Entry 5U7M (X-ray diffraction, 3.02 A resolution); this record covers chains G and L of the 6 polymer chains in the assembly.

== Chain G ==
Molecule: Envelope glycoprotein gp160
From: Human immunodeficiency virus 1
UniProt: Q2N0S5 (Q2N0S5_9HIV1); the construct lacks a stretch of the UniProt sequence and is renumbered around it, so the offset changes along the chain: 31-137 = UniProt 30-136; 146-185 = UniProt 137-176; 190-309 = UniProt 189-308; 312-321 = UniProt 309-318; 2 more segments
Chain sequence (481 residues; row label = number of the first residue in the row; note: 15 numbers in that range are skipped by the numbering (no residue carries them; nothing is unmodelled there); a row labelled like 185A-185L holds insertion residues (185A, then the next letters in order)):
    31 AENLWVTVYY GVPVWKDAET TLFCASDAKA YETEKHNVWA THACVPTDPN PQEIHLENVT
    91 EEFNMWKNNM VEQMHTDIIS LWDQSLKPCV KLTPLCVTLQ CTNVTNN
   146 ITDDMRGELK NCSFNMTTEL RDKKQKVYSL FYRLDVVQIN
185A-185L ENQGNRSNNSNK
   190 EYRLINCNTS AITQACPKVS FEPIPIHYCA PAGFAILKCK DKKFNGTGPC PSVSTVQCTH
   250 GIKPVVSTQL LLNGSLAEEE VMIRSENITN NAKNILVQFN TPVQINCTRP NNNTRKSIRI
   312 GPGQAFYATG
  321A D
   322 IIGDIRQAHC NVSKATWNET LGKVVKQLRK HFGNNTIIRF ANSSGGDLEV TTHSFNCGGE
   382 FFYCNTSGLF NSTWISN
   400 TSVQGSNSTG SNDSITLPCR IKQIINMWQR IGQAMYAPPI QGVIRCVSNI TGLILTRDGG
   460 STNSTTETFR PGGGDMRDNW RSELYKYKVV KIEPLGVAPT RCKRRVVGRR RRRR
Not modelled in the structure: 62-64, 146-150, 185A-185L, 400-410, 506-513
Construct notes: engineered mutation Asn332 (Thr330 in Q2N0S5), Cys501 (Ala498 in Q2N0S5), Arg509 (Glu506 in Q2N0S5), Arg510 (Lys507 in Q2N0S5), Arg512 (Ala509 in Q2N0S5), Arg513 (Val510 in Q2N0S5)
Cystine bridges: Cys54-Cys74, Cys119-Cys205, Cys126-Cys196, Cys131-Cys157, Cys218-Cys247, Cys228-Cys239, Cys296-Cys331, Cys378-Cys445, Cys385-Cys418
Glycans and other covalent adducts: glycan linked to Asn88, Asn137, Asn262, Asn332; N-acetylglucosamine (NAG) linked to Asn133, Asn156, Asn160, Asn197, Asn234, Asn276, Asn295, Asn301, Asn339, Asn355, Asn363, Asn386, Asn392, Asn448
Small-molecule neighbours: 83G (1-[(2R)-4-(benzenecarbonyl)-2-methylpiperazin-1-yl]-2-(4-methoxy-1H-pyrrolo[2,3-b]pyridin-3-yl)ethane-1,2-dione): Ile108, Ile109, Trp112, Asp113, Leu116, Val255, Glu370, Ser375, Phe376, Phe382, Tyr384, Ile424, Asn425, Met426, Trp427, Gln432, Ala433, Met434, Met475
From the paper describing this entry:
  - binding site for 83G: Trp112, Asp113, Leu116, Val255, Ser375, Phe382, Ile424, Met426, Trp427, Gln432, Met434, Met475
  - conformationally variable residues (loop rearrangement, side-chain flip): Trp112, Ile423 to Tyr435
  - contacts within the chain: Thr257-Trp427

== Chain L ==
Molecule: PGT122 fab light chain
From: Homo sapiens
Notes: antibody fragment or engineered binder
Chain sequence (213 residues; each row starts with the number of its first residue; note: 1 number in that range is skipped by the numbering (no residue carries it; nothing is unmodelled there); a row labelled like 67A-67C holds insertion residues (67A, then the next letters in order)):
     6 APTF
    11 VSVAPGQTAR ITCGEESLGS RSVIWYQQRP GQAPSLIIYN NNDRPSGIPD RFSGSPG
67A-67C STF
    68 GTTATLTITS VEAGDEADYY CHIWDSRR
95A-95C PTN
    96 WVFGEGTTLI VLSQPKAAPS VTLFPPSSEE LQANKATLVC LISDFYPGAV TVAWKADSSP
   156 VKAGVETTTP SKQSNNKYAA SSYLSLTPEQ WKSHKSYSCQ VTHEGSTVEK TVAPTECS
Not modelled in the structure: 6-7, 211-213
Cystine bridges: Cys23-Cys88, Cys135-Cys194

== Chain G / chain L interface ==
Contacting residue pairs - 16 pairs, chain G then chain L:
  Thr135(G) with Leu28(L); Arg94(L), hydrogen bond (backbone-side chain)
  Asn136(G) with Arg94(L)
  Asn137(G) with Ser93(L); Arg94(L); Arg95(L); Pro95A(L)
  Asp321A(G) with Arg94(L), salt bridge
  Ile322(G) with Arg94(L)
  Gly324(G) with Leu28(L); Phe67C(L); Arg94(L), hydrogen bond (backbone-side chain)
  Asp325(G) with Gly29(L); Ser30(L), hydrogen bond (side chain-backbone); Ser93(L), hydrogen bond
  Ile326(G) with Arg94(L)
Also at the interface, not in a pair above, chain G (9 interface residues in all): Ile323

== Summary ==
Chain G and chain L form an interface of 9 and 8 residues respectively; the contacts include 4 hydrogen bonds
and 1 salt bridge. Among the polar pairs are Asp321A(G)-Arg94(L), Thr135(G)-Arg94(L) and Gly324(G)-Arg94(L).
The paper reports a binding site for 83G at Trp112(G), Asp113(G) and Leu116(G) among others; conformational
variability at Trp112(G) and Ile423(G).
Here chain G is Envelope glycoprotein gp160 (Human immunodeficiency virus 1) and chain L is PGT122 fab light
chain (Homo sapiens). Entry 5U7M (Crystal Structure of HIV-1 BG505 SOSIP.664 Prefusion Env Trimer Bound to
Small Molecule HIV-1 Entry Inhibitor ...) was determined by X-ray diffraction, deposited together with 5U7O.
